3GHB - chains H and P of the 3 polymer chains in the assembly; structure by X-ray diffraction, 2.25 A resolution.

== Chain H ==
Name: Fab 447-52D, heavy chain
Organism: Homo sapiens
Notes: antibody fragment or engineered binder
Sequence (235 residues; row label = number of the first residue in the row; a row labelled like 52A-52C holds insertion residues (52A, then the next letters in order)):
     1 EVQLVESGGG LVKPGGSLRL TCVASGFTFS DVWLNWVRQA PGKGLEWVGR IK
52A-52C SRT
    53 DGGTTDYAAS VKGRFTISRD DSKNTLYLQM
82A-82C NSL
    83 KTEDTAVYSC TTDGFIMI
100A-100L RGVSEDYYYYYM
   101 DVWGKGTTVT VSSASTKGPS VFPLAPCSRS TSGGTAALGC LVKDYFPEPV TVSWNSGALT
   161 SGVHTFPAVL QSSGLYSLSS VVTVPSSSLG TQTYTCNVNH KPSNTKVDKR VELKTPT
Disulfide bonds: Cys-22/Cys-92, Cys-140/Cys-196

== Chain P ==
Name: Envelope glycoprotein
UniProt: P88213 (P88213_9HIV1); the author numbering skips numbers that UniProt does not, so the offset changes along the chain: 305-309 = UniProt 56-60; 312-316 = UniProt 61-65
Sequence (10 residues; numbered 305 to 316; 2 numbers in that range are skipped by the numbering (no residue carries them; nothing is unmodelled there); the number before each row is that of its first residue):
   305 KGVRI
   312 GPGQA

== Interface between chain H and chain P ==
Residue-residue contacts (17):
  Trp-33(H) with Pro-313(P); Gly-314(P); Gln-315(P)
  Arg-50(H) with Pro-313(P)
  Glu-100E(H) with Lys-305(P), salt bridge; Gly-306(P), hydrogen bond (side chain-backbone)
  Asp-100F(H) with Lys-305(P), salt bridge; Gly-306(P); Val-307(P), hydrogen bond (backbone-backbone)
  Tyr-100G(H) with Val-307(P)
  Tyr-100H(H) with Val-307(P), hydrogen bond (backbone-backbone); Arg-308(P); Ile-309(P), hydrogen bond (backbone-backbone)
  Tyr-100I(H) with Ile-309(P)
  Tyr-100J(H) with Arg-308(P), hydrogen bond; Ile-309(P), hydrogen bond (backbone-backbone); Gln-315(P)
Interface residues without a listed pair, chain H (10 interface residues in all): Lys-52, Ser-100D
Interface residues without a listed pair, chain P (9 interface residues in all): Gly-312

== Summary ==
Chain H and chain P form an interface of 10 and 9 residues respectively, with 6 hydrogen bonds and 2 salt
bridges. Among the polar pairs are Glu-100E(H)/Lys-305(P), Asp-100F(H)/Lys-305(P) and Glu-100E(H)/Gly-306(P).
Here chain H is Fab 447-52D, heavy chain (Homo sapiens) and chain P is Envelope glycoprotein. Entry 3GHB
(Crystal structure of anti-HIV-1 Fab 447-52D in complex with V3 peptide W2RW020) was determined by X-ray
diffraction, deposited together with 3GHE.
